7F1T - chain A; structure by X-ray diffraction, 2.60 A resolution.

# Chain A
Protein: C-C motif chemokine 3, C-C chemokine receptor type 5, Rubredoxin
Source organism: Homo sapiens
UniProtKB: chimeric construct of P10147, P51681, P00268: residues -95 to -27 from P10147 (CCL3_HUMAN) positions 24-92 (UniProt number = residue number + 119); residues 2-223 from P51681 positions 2-223 (same numbers); residues 1001-1054 from P00268 positions 1-54 (UniProt number = residue number - 1000); residues 227-319 from P51681 positions 227-319 (same numbers)
Amino-acid sequence (491 residues; row label = number of the first residue in the row; numbers below 1 keep their minus sign (Ser-95 is residue -95)):
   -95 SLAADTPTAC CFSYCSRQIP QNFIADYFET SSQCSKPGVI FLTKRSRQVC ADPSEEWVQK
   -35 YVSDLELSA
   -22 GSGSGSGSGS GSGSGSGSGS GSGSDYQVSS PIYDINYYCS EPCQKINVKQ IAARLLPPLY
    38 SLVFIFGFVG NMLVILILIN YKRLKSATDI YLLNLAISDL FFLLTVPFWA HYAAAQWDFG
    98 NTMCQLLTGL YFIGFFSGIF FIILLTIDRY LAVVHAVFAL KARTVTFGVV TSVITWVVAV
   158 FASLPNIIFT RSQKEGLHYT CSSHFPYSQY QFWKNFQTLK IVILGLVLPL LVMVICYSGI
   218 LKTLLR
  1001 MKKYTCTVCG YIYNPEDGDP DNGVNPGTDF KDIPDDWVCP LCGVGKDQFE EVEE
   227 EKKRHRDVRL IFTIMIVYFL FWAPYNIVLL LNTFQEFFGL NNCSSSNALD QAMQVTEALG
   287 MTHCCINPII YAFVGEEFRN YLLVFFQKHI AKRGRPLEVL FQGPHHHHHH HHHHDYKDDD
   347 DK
Unresolved in the structure: -95 to -94, -22 to 7, 1018, 314-348
Cystine bridges: Cys-86-Cys-62, Cys-85-Cys-46, Cys-81-Cys16, Cys20-Cys269, Cys101-Cys178
Differences from the reference sequence: engineered mutation Cys-81 (Thr38 in P10147), Cys16 (Thr in P51681), Tyr58 (Cys in P51681), Ala64 (Met in P51681), Asn163 (Gly in P51681), Asp233 (Ala in P51681), Ala274 (Arg in P51681), Ala284 (Thr in P51681), Glu303 (Lys in P51681); linker (-22 to 1); expression tag (320-348)
Bound ions: Zn2+: Cys1006, Cys1009, Cys1039, Cys1042
Swiss-Prot annotation at these positions:
  - site (Involved in GAG binding): Arg-79, Arg-51, Arg-49
  - modified residue: Tyr3 (Sulfotyrosine), Tyr10 (Sulfotyrosine), Tyr14 (Sulfotyrosine), Tyr15 (Sulfotyrosine), Met1001 (N-formylmethionine)
  - glycosylation (O-linked (GalNAc...) serine): Ser6, Ser7
  - binding site (Fe cation): Cys1006, Cys1009, Cys1039, Cys1042
Reported in the primary citation:
  - mutagenesis - W86A, W86F, Y108F, Y251F: decreased signaling

# Overview
Cys1006, Cys1009, Cys1039 and Cys1042 coordinate Zn2+. UniProt lists 4 Fe cation-binding residues. The paper
reports that W86A, W86F and Y108F, among others, reduce signaling.
Chain A is C-C motif chemokine 3, C-C chemokine receptor type 5, Rubredoxin (Homo sapiens); the structure,
Crystal structure of the human chemokine receptor CCR5 in complex with MIP-1a, was determined by X-ray
diffraction, deposited together with 7F1Q, 7F1R and 7F1S.
